Entry 4JU0 (X-ray diffraction, 2.91 A resolution); this record covers chains A and E of the 6 polymer chains in the assembly.

== Chain A (and E) ==
Name: Hemagglutinin
From: Influenza A virus
Notes: chain E of this document is another copy of the same molecule, construct and numbering; everything in this record applies to it too
UniProtKB: C3W5S1 (C3W5S1_I09A0); residues 7-328 here correspond to UniProt positions 18-339 (UniProt number = residue number + 11)
Amino-acid sequence (322 residues; numbered 7 to 328; the number before each row is that of its first residue):
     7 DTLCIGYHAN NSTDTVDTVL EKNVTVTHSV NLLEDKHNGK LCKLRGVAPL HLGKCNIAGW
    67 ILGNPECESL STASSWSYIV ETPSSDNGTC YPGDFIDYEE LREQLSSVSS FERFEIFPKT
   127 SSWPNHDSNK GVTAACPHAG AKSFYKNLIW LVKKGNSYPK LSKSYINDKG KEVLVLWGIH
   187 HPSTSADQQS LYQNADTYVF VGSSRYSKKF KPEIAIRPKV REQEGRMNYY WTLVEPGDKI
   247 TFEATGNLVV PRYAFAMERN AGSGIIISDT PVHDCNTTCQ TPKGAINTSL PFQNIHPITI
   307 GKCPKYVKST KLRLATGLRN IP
Disulfides: Cys48-Cys281, Cys61-Cys73, Cys96-Cys142, Cys285-Cys309
Differences from the reference sequence: engineered mutation Glu228 (Asp239 in C3W5S1)

== Chain A / chain E interface ==
Residue-residue contacts (13):
  Phe206(A) - Ala221(E)  hydrophobic
  Phe206(A) - Arg223(E)
  Gly208(A) - Pro224(E)
  Ser209(A) - Pro224(E)
  Ser209(A) - Arg232(E)  hydrogen bond (backbone-side chain)
  Ser210(A) - Val226(E)
  Ser213(A) - Arg223(E)  hydrogen bond
  Lys214(A) - Glu219(E)
  Lys215(A) - Glu219(E)  hydrogen bond (backbone-side chain)
  Lys215(A) - Ile220(E)
  Lys245(A) - Pro224(E)
  Glu249(A) - Ala221(E)
  Glu249(A) - Ile222(E)
Also at the interface, not in a pair above, chain A (10 interface residues in all): Thr247

== Overview ==
Chain A and chain E form an interface of 10 and 8 residues respectively; the contacts include 3 hydrogen
bonds. Among the polar pairs are Ser209(A)-Arg232(E), Ser213(A)-Arg223(E) and Lys215(A)-Glu219(E).
Both chains are Hemagglutinin (Influenza A virus). Entry 4JU0 (Crystal structure of 2009 pandemic influenza
virus hemagglutinin mutant D225E complexed with human receptor analogue LSTc) was determined by X-ray
diffraction, deposited together with 4JTV, 4JTX, 4JUG, 4JUH and 4JUJ.
